PDB entry 6ILC | X-ray diffraction, 2.20 A resolution | chains A and C of the 3 polymer chains in the assembly

Chain A:
Protein: MHC class I antigen
Source organism: Pteropus alecto
UniProtKB: A0A125R585 (A0A125R585_PTEAL); residues 1-279 here correspond to UniProt positions 25-303 (UniProt number = residue number + 24)
Chain sequence (279 residues; row label = number of the first residue in the row):
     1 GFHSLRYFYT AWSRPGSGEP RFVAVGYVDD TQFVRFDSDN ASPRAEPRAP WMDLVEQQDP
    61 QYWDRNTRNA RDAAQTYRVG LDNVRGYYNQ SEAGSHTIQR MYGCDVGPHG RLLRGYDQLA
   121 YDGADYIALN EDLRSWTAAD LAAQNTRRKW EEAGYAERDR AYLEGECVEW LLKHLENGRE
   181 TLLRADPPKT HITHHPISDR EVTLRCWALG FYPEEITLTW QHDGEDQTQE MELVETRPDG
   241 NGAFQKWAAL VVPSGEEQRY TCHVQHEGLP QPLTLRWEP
Cystine bridges: Cys104-Cys167, Cys206-Cys262
Reported in the primary citation:
  - specificity-determining residues: Ala45, Ala73
  - specificity-determining residues: Gly80 (proposed by the authors, not directly observed)
  - contacts within the chain: Asp59-Arg65 (salt bridge)

Chain C:
Protein: Hev-1
Chain sequence (8 residues; numbered 1 to 8; the number before each row is that of its first residue):
     1 DFANTFLP

How chain A and chain C interact:
Residue-residue contacts (39):
  Tyr7(A) with Asp1(C); Phe2(C), hydrophobic
  Tyr9(A) with Phe2(C); Thr5(C)
  Tyr62(A) with Asp1(C)
  Arg65(A) with Asp1(C), salt bridge
  Asn66(A) with Asp1(C), hydrogen bond; Phe2(C), hydrogen bond (side chain-backbone)
  Asn69(A) with Phe2(C); Ala3(C)
  Ala73(A) with Thr5(C)
  Thr76(A) with Thr5(C); Leu7(C)
  Tyr77(A) with Thr5(C); Phe6(C); Pro8(C)
  Val79(A) with Leu7(C), hydrophobic
  Gly80(A) with Leu7(C); Pro8(C)
  Asn83(A) with Leu7(C); Pro8(C), hydrogen bond (side chain-backbone)
  Val84(A) with Pro8(C), hydrophobic
  Tyr87(A) with Pro8(C), hydrogen bond (side chain-backbone)
  Arg100(A) with Asn4(C), hydrogen bond (side chain-backbone); Thr5(C), hydrogen bond
  Tyr102(A) with Phe2(C); Ala3(C), hydrogen bond (side chain-backbone)
  Thr146(A) with Pro8(C), hydrogen bond (side chain-backbone)
  Lys149(A) with Leu7(C); Pro8(C), hydrogen bond (side chain-backbone)
  Trp150(A) with Phe6(C); Leu7(C), hydrogen bond (side chain-backbone); Pro8(C)
  Tyr155(A) with Phe6(C), hydrophobic
  Arg158(A) with Asn4(C), hydrogen bond
  Tyr162(A) with Asp1(C), hydrogen bond (side chain-backbone); Phe2(C); Ala3(C), hydrophobic
  Trp170(A) with Asp1(C)
Also at the interface, not in a pair above, chain A (31 interface residues in all): Ala24, Val34, Ala45, Ala70, Ile98, Leu119, Tyr126, Asp159
The authors on this interface:
  - pairs named by the authors: Arg65(A)-Asp1(C) (salt bridge), Tyr77(A)-Pro8(C) (hydrophobic contact), Gly80(A)-Pro8(C) (hydrophobic contact), Val84(A)-Pro8(C) (hydrophobic contact), Tyr87(A)-Pro8(C) (hydrogen bond), Ile98(A)-Pro8(C) (hydrophobic contact), Leu119(A)-Pro8(C) (hydrophobic contact)

Summary:
Chain A and chain C form an interface of 31 and 8 residues respectively; the contacts include 12 hydrogen
bonds and 1 salt bridge. Polar pairs include Arg65(A)-Asp1(C), Asn66(A)-Asp1(C) and Asn66(A)-Phe2(C). The
authors report a salt bridge between Arg65(A) and Asp1(C); hydrophobic contacts between Tyr77(A) and Pro8(C),
Gly80(A) and Pro8(C) and Val84(A) and Pro8(C) among others; a hydrogen bond between Tyr87(A) and Pro8(C). The
paper reports specificity determinants Ala45(A), Ala73(A) and Gly80(A); contacts within the chain involving
Asp59(A) and Arg65(A).
Here chain A is MHC class I antigen (Pteropus alecto) and chain C is Hev-1. Entry 6ILC (Crystal structure of
bat MHC class I ptal-N*01:01 for 2.2 angstrom) was determined by X-ray diffraction together with 6ILE, 6ILF
and 6ILG from the same study.
